Entry 7XFM (electron microscopy, 3.10 A resolution); this record covers chains G and J of the 11 polymer chains in the assembly.

== Chain G ==
Name: Histone H2A type 1
Organism: Xenopus laevis
Reference sequence: P06897 (H2A1_XENLA); residues 0-129 here correspond to UniProt positions 1-130 (UniProt number = residue number + 1)
Sequence (130 residues; each row starts with the number of its first residue; numbering starts at 0):
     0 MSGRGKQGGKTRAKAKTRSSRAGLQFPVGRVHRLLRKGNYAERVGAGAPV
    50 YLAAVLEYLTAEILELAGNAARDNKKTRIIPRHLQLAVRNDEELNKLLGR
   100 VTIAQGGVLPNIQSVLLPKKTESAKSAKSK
Unresolved in the structure: 0-11, 119-129
Construct notes: conflict Arg99 (Gly100 in P06897)
Curated features (UniProtKB/Swiss-Prot):
  - modified residue: Ser1 (N-acetylserine), Lys5 (N6-(2-hydroxyisobutyryl)lysine), Lys9 (N6-(2-hydroxyisobutyryl)lysine), Lys36 (N6-(2-hydroxyisobutyryl)lysine), Lys74 (N6-(2-hydroxyisobutyryl)lysine), Lys75 (N6-(2-hydroxyisobutyryl)lysine), Lys95 (N6-(2-hydroxyisobutyryl)lysine), Gln104 (N5-methylglutamine), Lys118 (N6-(2-hydroxyisobutyryl)lysine)
  - cross-link (Glycyl lysine isopeptide (Lys-Gly)): Lys13 (interchain with G-Cter in ubiquitin), Lys15 (interchain with G-Cter in ubiquitin), Lys119 (interchain with G-Cter in ubiquitin)

== Chain J ==
Molecule: 152-nt DNA strand
Organism: Xenopus laevis
Sequence (152 nucleotides; row label = number of the first residue in the row; numbers below 1 keep their minus sign (DC-74 is residue -74)):
   -74 CCTGGAGAATCCCGGTGCCGAGGCCGCTCAATTGGTCGTAGACAGCTCTA
   -24 GCACCGCTTAAACGCACGTACGCGCTGTCCCCCGCGTTTTAACCGCCAAG
    26 GGGATTACTCCCTAGTCTCCAGGCACGCGTCAGATATATACATCCTGTGC
    76 AT
Unresolved in the structure: -74 to -73, 61-77

== Interface between chain G and chain J ==
Pairs across the interface (9):
  Ala12(G) - DG-41(J)  phosphate contact
  Lys15(G) - DT-43(J)  phosphate contact
  Lys15(G) - DT-42(J)  hydrogen bond to the phosphate
  Thr16(G) - DT-43(J)  phosphate contact
  Arg17(G) - DT-43(J)  salt bridge to the phosphate
  Arg20(G) - DT-42(J)  salt bridge to the phosphate
  Arg32(G) - DA-44(J)  salt bridge to the phosphate
  Arg42(G) - DA-35(J)  hydrogen bond to the phosphate
  Arg77(G) - DA-54(J)  sugar contact
Other interface residues (no listed pair), chain G (12 interface residues in all): Lys13, Ala14, Gly28, Arg29
Other interface residues (no listed pair), chain J (8 interface residues in all): DG-37, DG-34

== Overview ==
Chain G and chain J form an interface of 12 and 8 residues respectively, with 2 hydrogen bonds and 3 salt
bridges. Polar pairs include Lys15(G)-DT-42(J), Arg42(G)-DA-35(J) and Arg17(G)-DT-43(J).
Chain G is Histone H2A type 1 and chain J is a 152-nt DNA strand, both from Xenopus laevis; the structure,
Structure of nucleosome-AAG complex (A-53I, post-catalytic state), was determined by electron microscopy,
deposited together with 7XFC, 7XFH, 7XFI, 7XFJ, 7XFL and 7XFN.
